PDB entry 5TW1 | X-ray diffraction, 2.76 A resolution | chains F and O of the 11 polymer chains in the assembly

# Chain F
Molecule: RNA polymerase sigma factor SigA
From: Mycobacterium smegmatis (strain ATCC 700084 / mc(2)155)
Reference sequence: A0QW02 (A0QW02_MYCS2); residue numbers follow UniProt; this construct covers 1-466
Chain sequence (466 residues; each row starts with the number of its first residue):
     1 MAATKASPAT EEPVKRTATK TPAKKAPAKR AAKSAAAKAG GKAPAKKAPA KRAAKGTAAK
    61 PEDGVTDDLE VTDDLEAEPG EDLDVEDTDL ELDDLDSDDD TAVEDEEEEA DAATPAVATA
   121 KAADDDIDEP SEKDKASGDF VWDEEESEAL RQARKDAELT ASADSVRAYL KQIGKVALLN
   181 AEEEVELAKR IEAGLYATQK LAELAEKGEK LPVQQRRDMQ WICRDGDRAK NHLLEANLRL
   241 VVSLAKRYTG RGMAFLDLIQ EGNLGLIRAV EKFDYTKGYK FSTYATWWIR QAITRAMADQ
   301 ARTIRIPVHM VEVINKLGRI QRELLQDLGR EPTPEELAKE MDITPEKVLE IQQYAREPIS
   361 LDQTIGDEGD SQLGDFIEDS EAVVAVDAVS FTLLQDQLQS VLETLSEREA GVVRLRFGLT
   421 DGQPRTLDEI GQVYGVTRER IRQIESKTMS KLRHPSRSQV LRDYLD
Disordered / not traced: 1-162, 368-369

# Chain O
Molecule: 31-nt DNA strand
Sequence (31 nucleotides; each row starts with the number of its first residue):
     1 GCTTGACAAA AGTGTTAAAT TGTGCTATAC T

# How chain F and chain O interact
Pairs across the interface (55; chain F residue first):
  Leu178(F) - DT31(O)  sugar contact
  Glu184(F) - DT31(O)  base contact
  Ala236(F) - DT31(O)  base contact
  Asn237(F) - DT31(O)  hydrogen bond to the base
  Arg239(F) - DT31(O)  sugar contact
  Leu240(F) - DT31(O)  hydrogen bond to the sugar
  Ser243(F) - DT31(O)  sugar contact
  Arg268(F) - DG24(O)  salt bridge to the phosphate
  Arg268(F) - DC25(O)  salt bridge to the phosphate
  Lys272(F) - DC25(O)  salt bridge to the phosphate
  Lys272(F) - DT26(O)  phosphate contact
  Lys272(F) - DA27(O)  hydrogen bond to the base
  Phe273(F) - DA27(O)  base contact
  Asp274(F) - DA27(O)  hydrogen bond to the base
  Lys277(F) - DA27(O)  base contact
  Tyr279(F) - DT28(O)  sugar contact
  Tyr279(F) - DA29(O)  phosphate contact
  Lys280(F) - DA29(O)  hydrogen bond to the phosphate
  Lys280(F) - DC30(O)  salt bridge to the phosphate
  Ser282(F) - DA29(O)  sugar contact
  Ser282(F) - DC30(O)  hydrogen bond to the phosphate
  Ser282(F) - DT31(O)  base contact
  Thr283(F) - DA27(O)  sugar contact
  Thr283(F) - DT28(O)  phosphate contact
  Thr283(F) - DA29(O)  hydrogen bond to the phosphate
  Tyr284(F) - DT26(O)  hydrogen bond to the phosphate
  Tyr284(F) - DA27(O)  stacking on the base
  Thr286(F) - DC30(O)  base contact
  Trp287(F) - DT26(O)  base contact
  Trp287(F) - DA27(O)  sugar contact
  Trp288(F) - DG24(O)  sugar contact
  Trp288(F) - DC25(O)  phosphate contact
  Trp288(F) - DT26(O)  base contact
  Gln291(F) - DC25(O)  hydrogen bond to the base
  Gln291(F) - DT26(O)  base contact
  Arg295(F) - DT23(O)  base contact
  Arg295(F) - DG24(O)  hydrogen bond to the base
  Arg295(F) - DC25(O)  base contact
  Arg305(F) - DG22(O)  salt bridge to the phosphate
  Pro307(F) - DT21(O)  sugar contact
  Pro307(F) - DG22(O)  phosphate contact
  Val308(F) - DT23(O)  base contact
  His309(F) - DT20(O)  sugar contact
  His309(F) - DT21(O)  salt bridge to the phosphate
  Lys347(F) - DT20(O)  salt bridge to the phosphate
  Arg408(F) - DC2(O)  salt bridge to the phosphate
  Val436(F) - DT3(O)  phosphate contact
  Thr437(F) - DT3(O)  hydrogen bond to the phosphate
  Thr437(F) - DT4(O)  base contact
  Glu439(F) - DT4(O)  base contact
  Arg440(F) - DG1(O)  sugar contact
  Arg440(F) - DC2(O)  salt bridge to the phosphate
  Arg440(F) - DT3(O)  phosphate contact
  Gln443(F) - DC2(O)  base contact
  Gln443(F) - DT3(O)  hydrogen bond to the base
Interface residues without a listed pair, chain F (35 interface residues in all): Gly435, Arg438
Interface residues without a listed pair, chain O (17 interface residues in all): DC7

# In short
35 residues of chain F and 17 residues of chain O are in contact, with 12 hydrogen bonds, 9 salt bridges and 1
aromatic stacking contact. Polar pairs include Asn237(F)-DT31(O), Lys272(F)-DA27(O) and Asp274(F)-DA27(O).
Here chain F is RNA polymerase sigma factor SigA (Mycobacterium smegmatis (strain ATCC 700084 / mc(2)155)) and
chain O is a 31-nt DNA strand. Entry 5TW1 (Crystal structure of a Mycobacterium smegmatis transcription
initiation complex with RbpA) was determined by X-ray diffraction.
